7Y7T - chains A and D of the 4 polymer chains in the assembly; structure by X-ray diffraction, 2.50 A resolution.

# Chain A
Molecule: RNA-dependent RNA polymerase
Source organism: Neurospora crassa
Notes: EC 2.7.7.48
Reference sequence: Q9Y7G6 (Q9Y7G6_NEUCS); residues 377-1402 here = UniProt positions 377-1402
Chain sequence (1026 residues; each row starts with the number of its first residue):
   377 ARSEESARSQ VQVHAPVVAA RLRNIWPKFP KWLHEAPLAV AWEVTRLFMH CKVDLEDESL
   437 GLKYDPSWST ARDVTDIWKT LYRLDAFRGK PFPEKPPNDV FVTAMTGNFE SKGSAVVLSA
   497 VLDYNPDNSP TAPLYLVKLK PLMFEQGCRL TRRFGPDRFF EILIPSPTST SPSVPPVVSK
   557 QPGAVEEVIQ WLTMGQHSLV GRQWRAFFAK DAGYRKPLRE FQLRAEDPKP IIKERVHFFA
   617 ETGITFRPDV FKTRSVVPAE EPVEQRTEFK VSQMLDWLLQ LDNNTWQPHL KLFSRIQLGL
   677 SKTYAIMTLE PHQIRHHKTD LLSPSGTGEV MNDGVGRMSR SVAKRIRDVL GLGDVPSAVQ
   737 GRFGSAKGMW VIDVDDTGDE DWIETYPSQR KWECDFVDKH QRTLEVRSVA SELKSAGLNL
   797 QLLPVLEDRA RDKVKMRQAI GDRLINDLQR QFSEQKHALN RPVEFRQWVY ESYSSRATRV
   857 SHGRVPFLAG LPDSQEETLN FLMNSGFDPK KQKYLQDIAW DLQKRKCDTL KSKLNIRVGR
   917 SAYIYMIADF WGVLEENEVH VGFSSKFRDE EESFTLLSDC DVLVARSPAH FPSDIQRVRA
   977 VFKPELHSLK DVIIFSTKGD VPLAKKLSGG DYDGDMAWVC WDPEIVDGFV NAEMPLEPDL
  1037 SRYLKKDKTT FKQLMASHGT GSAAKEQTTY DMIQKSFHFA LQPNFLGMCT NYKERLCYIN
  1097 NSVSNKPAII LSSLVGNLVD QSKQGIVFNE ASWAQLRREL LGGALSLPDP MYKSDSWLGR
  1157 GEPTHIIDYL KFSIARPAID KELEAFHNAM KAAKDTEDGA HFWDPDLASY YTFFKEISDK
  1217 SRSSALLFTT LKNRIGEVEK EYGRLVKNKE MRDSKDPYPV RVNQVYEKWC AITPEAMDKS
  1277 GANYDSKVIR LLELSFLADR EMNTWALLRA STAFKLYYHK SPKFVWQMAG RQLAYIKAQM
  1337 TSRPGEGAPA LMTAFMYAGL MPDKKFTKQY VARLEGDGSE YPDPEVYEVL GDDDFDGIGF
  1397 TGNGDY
Unresolved in the structure: 377-390, 393, 436-437, 457-459, 465-468, 507, 546-547, 558-559, 589-606, 625-636, 1187-1195, 1240-1243, 1246-1249, 1273-1278, 1385-1391
Ion coordination: Mg2+ site 1: Asp1007, Asp1009 (together with GTP); Mg2+ site 2: Asp1007, Asp1009, Asp1011 (together with GTP)
Small-molecule neighbours: GTP (guanosine-5'-triphosphate): Arg671, Lys743, Lys767, Arg962, Ser963, Pro964, Asp1007, Asp1009, Asp1011, Leu1082, Val1115, Asp1116, Lys1119
From the paper describing this entry:
  - binding site for the 12-nt DNA strand: Tyr1377
  - conformationally variable residues (order/disorder transition): Val1385 to Phe1391
  - self-association interface (contacts with another copy of this molecule); pairs are residue here / residue on that copy: Tyr1377-Leu726 (hydrophobic contact), Tyr1377-Leu728 (hydrophobic contact), Tyr1377-Val785 (hydrophobic contact), Ile1394-Tyr919 (hydrophobic contact), Tyr1402-Ser677 (hydrogen bond), Tyr1402-Arg783 (hydrogen bond), Tyr1402-Gln673 (hydrophobic contact), Tyr1402-Phe584 (hydrophobic contact), Tyr1402-His613 (hydrophobic contact)
  - mutagenesis - P964A: decreased catalytic activity

# Chain D
Molecule: 4-nt RNA strand
Sequence (4 nucleotides; row label = number of the first residue in the row; numbering starts at 0):
     0 AAAG

# Chain A / chain D interface
Contacting residue pairs (16):
  Glu521(A) with A0(D), hydrogen bond to the sugar
  Leu539(A) with A0(D), phosphate contact
  Arg611(A) with A0(D), salt bridge to the phosphate; A1(D), salt bridge to the phosphate
  Gln673(A) with A2(D), hydrogen bond to the phosphate
  Lys678(A) with A0(D), sugar contact; A1(D), salt bridge to the phosphate
  Gln736(A) with A2(D), hydrogen bond to the sugar
  Arg738(A) with A2(D), phosphate contact; G3(D), salt bridge to the phosphate
  Lys743(A) with G3(D), salt bridge to the phosphate
  Arg783(A) with A2(D), hydrogen bond to the sugar
  Arg962(A) with G3(D), hydrogen bond to the sugar
  Ser963(A) with G3(D), base contact
  Gly1010(A) with G3(D), sugar contact
  Asp1011(A) with G3(D), hydrogen bond to the sugar
Also at the interface, not in a pair above, chain A (15 interface residues in all): Ser677, Met1012

# In short
Chain A and chain D form an interface of 15 and 4 residues respectively, with 6 hydrogen bonds and 5 salt
bridges. Among the polar pairs are Glu521(A)-A0(D), Gln736(A)-A2(D) and Arg783(A)-A2(D). Bound to chain A:
GTP. The paper reports a binding site for the 12-nt DNA strand at Tyr1377(A); P964A of chain A reduces
catalytic activity.
Chain A is RNA-dependent RNA polymerase (Neurospora crassa) and chain D is a 4-nt RNA strand; the structure,
QDE-1 in complex with 12nt DNA template, ATP and 3'-dGTP, was determined by X-ray diffraction, deposited
together with 7Y7P, 7Y7Q, 7Y7R and 7Y7S.
